Entry 7KD2 (X-ray diffraction, 2.55 A resolution); this record covers chains B and C of the 3 polymer chains in the assembly.

[Chain B]
Name: Ricin chain B
Source organism: Ricinus communis
Notes: EC 3.2.2.22
UniProtKB: P02879 (RICI_RICCO); residues 1-262 here correspond to UniProt positions 315-576 (UniProt number = residue number + 314)
Chain sequence (262 residues; numbered 1 to 262; the number before each row is that of its first residue):
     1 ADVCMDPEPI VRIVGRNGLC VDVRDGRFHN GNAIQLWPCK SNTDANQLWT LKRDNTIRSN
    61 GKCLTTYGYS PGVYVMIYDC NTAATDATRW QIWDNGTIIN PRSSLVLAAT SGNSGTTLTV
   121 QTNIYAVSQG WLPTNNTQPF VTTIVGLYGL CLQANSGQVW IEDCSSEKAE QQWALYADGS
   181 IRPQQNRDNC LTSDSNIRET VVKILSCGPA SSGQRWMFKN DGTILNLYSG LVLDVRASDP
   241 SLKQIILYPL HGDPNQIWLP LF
Disordered / not traced: 1
Disulfides: Cys20-Cys39, Cys63-Cys80, Cys151-Cys164, Cys190-Cys207
Glycans and other covalent adducts: N-acetylglucosamine (NAG) linked to Asn95, Asn135
Bound ions: Zn2+: His29, Asp194

[Chain C]
Name: VHH antibody V11B2
Source organism: Vicugna pacos
Notes: antibody fragment or engineered binder
Chain sequence (126 residues; row label = number of the first residue in the row):
     1 QVQLVETGGG LVQPGGSLKL SCAASGSISS PNVMGWYRQA PGKQRELVAT MTSGGNTYSE
    61 DSVKGRFTIS RDNAKNTVYL QMNSLKPEDT AVYYCNARDM WDRSHEYWGQ GTQVTVSSEP
   121 KTPKPQ
Disordered / not traced: 26, 117-126
Disulfides: Cys22-Cys95
Bound ions: Zn2+: Ser29, Asp99, His105

[Chain B / chain C interface]
Contacting residue pairs (38):
  Leu147(B) with Met100(C)
  Tyr148(B) with Arg98(C), hydrogen bond; Asp99(C), hydrogen bond (side chain-backbone); Met100(C); Trp101(C); Asp102(C); Arg103(C)
  Leu150(B) with Arg103(C)
  Asp163(B) with Arg103(C), salt bridge
  Arg198(B) with Thr57(C), hydrogen bond (side chain-backbone)
  Glu199(B) with Tyr58(C); Ser59(C), hydrogen bond (side chain-backbone); Lys64(C), salt bridge
  Asp234(B) with Tyr58(C), hydrogen bond
  Arg236(B) with Leu47(C); Ser59(C), hydrogen bond (side chain-backbone)
  Ala237(B) with Val33(C); Leu47(C), hydrophobic; Thr50(C); Tyr58(C), hydrophobic
  Ser238(B) with Arg98(C), hydrogen bond (backbone-side chain); Met100(C)
  Asp239(B) with Tyr37(C), hydrogen bond; Arg98(C), salt bridge
  Pro240(B) with Arg98(C)
  Leu242(B) with Tyr37(C), hydrophobic; Leu47(C), hydrophobic
  Ile246(B) with Tyr58(C), hydrophobic
  Tyr248(B) with Asn56(C); Thr57(C), hydrogen bond (side chain-backbone); Tyr58(C), hydrophobic
  His251(B) with Asn56(C); Tyr58(C), hydrogen bond
  Asp253(B) with Met100(C)
  Pro254(B) with Met100(C); Trp101(C), hydrophobic
  Asn255(B) with Tyr58(C), hydrogen bond; Met100(C)
Other interface residues (no listed pair), chain B (20 interface residues in all): Gln256
Other interface residues (no listed pair), chain C (19 interface residues in all): Pro31, Thr52, Glu60, Glu106

[Summary]
Chain B and chain C form an interface of 20 and 19 residues respectively, with 11 hydrogen bonds and 3 salt
bridges. Polar pairs include Asp163(B)-Arg103(C), Glu199(B)-Lys64(C) and Asp239(B)-Arg98(C). Covalently linked
N-acetylglucosamine: at Asn95(B) and Asn135(B). His29(B) and Asp194(B) form the Zn2+ site.
Chain B is Ricin chain B (Ricinus communis) and chain C is VHH antibody V11B2 (Vicugna pacos); the structure,
Ricin bound to VHH antibody V11B2, was determined by X-ray diffraction together with 7KBI, 7KBK, 7KC9, 7KD0
and 7KDM from the same study.
